PDB entry 8CLE | X-ray diffraction, 3.20 A resolution | chains C and D of the 6 polymer chains in the assembly

[Chain C]
Protein: Tubulin alpha-1B chain
From: Bos taurus
UniProtKB: P81947 (TBA1B_BOVIN); residue numbers follow UniProt; this construct covers 1-440
Sequence (440 residues; each row starts with the number of its first residue):
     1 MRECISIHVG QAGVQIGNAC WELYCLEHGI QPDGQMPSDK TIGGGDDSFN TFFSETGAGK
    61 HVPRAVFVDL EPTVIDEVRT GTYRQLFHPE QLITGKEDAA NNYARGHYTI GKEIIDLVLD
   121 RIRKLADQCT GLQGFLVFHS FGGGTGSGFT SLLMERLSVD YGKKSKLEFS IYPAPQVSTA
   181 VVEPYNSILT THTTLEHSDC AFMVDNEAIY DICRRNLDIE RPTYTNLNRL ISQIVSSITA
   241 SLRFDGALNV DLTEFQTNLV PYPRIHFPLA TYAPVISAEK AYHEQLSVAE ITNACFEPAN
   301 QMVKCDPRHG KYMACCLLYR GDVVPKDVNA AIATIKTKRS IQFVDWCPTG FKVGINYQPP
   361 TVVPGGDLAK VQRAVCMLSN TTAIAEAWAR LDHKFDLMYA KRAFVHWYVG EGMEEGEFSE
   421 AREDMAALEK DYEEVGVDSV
Metal / ion sites: Ca2+: Asp39, Thr41, Glu55
Ligand contacts:
  - GTP (guanosine-5'-triphosphate): Gly10, Gln11, Ala12, Gln15, Ile16, Asp69, Asp98, Ala99, Ala100, Asn101, Ser140, Gly142, Gly143, Gly144, Thr145, Gly146, Ile171, Pro173, Val177, Ser178, Thr179, Glu183, Asn206, Tyr224, Leu227, Asn228, Ile231
  - vinblastine (VLB; (2alpha,2'beta,3beta,4alpha,5beta)-vincaleukoblastine): Leu248, Pro325, Val328, Asn329, Ile332, Ala333, Phe351, Val353, Ile355

[Chain D]
Protein: Tubulin beta-2B chain
From: Bos taurus
UniProtKB: Q6B856 (TBB2B_BOVIN); the author numbering skips numbers that UniProt does not, so the offset changes along the chain: 1-42 = UniProt 1-42; 45-360 = UniProt 43-358; 369-441 = UniProt 359-431
Sequence (431 residues; numbered 1 to 441; 10 numbers in that range are skipped by the numbering (no residue carries them; nothing is unmodelled there); the number before each row is that of its first residue):
     1 MREIVHIQAG QCGNQIGAKF WEVISDEHGI DPTGSYHGDS DL
    45 QLERINVYYN EATGNKYVPR AILVDLEPGT MDSVRSGPFG QIFRPDNFVF GQSGAGNNWA
   105 KGHYTEGAEL VDSVLDVVRK ESESCDCLQG FQLTHSLGGG TGSGMGTLLI SKIREEYPDR
   165 IMNTFSVMPS PKVSDTVVEP YNATLSVHQL VENTDETYCI DNEALYDICF RTLKLTTPTY
   225 GDLNHLVSAT MSGVTTCLRF PGQLNADLRK LAVNMVPFPR LHFFMPGFAP LTSRGSQQYR
   285 ALTVPELTQQ MFDSKNMMAA CDPRHGRYLT VAAIFRGRMS MKEVDEQMLN VQNKNSSYFV
   345 EWIPNNVKTA VCDIPP
   369 RGLKMSATFI GNSTAIQELF KRISEQFTAM FRRKAFLHWY TGEGMDEMEF TEAESNMNDL
   429 VSEYQQYQDA TAD
Disordered / not traced: 277-283
Swiss-Prot annotation at these positions:
  - motif: Met1 to Ile4 (MREI motif)
  - binding site (GTP): Gln11, Glu71, Ser140, Gly144, Thr145, Gly146, Asn206, Asn228
  - binding site (Mg(2+)): Glu71
  - modified residue: Ser40 (Phosphoserine), Thr57 (Phosphothreonine), Lys60 (N6-acetyllysine), Ser174 (Phosphoserine), Thr287 (Phosphothreonine), Thr292 (Phosphothreonine), Arg320 (Omega-N-methylarginine)
  - cross-link (Glycyl lysine isopeptide (Lys-Gly)): Lys60 (interchain with G-Cter in ubiquitin), Lys326 (interchain with G-Cter in ubiquitin)
Ligand contacts: GDP (guanosine-5'-diphosphate): Gly10, Gln11, Cys12, Gln15, Ile16, Asp69, Asn101, Ser140, Gly142, Gly143, Gly144, Thr145, Gly146, Ser147, Val171, Pro173, Val177, Ser178, Glu183, Asn206, Tyr224, Leu227, Asn228, Val231

[Interface between chain C and chain D]
Contacting residue pairs (48; chain C residue first):
  Gln11(C) with Gln247(D), hydrogen bond
  Lys96(C) with Cys131(D)
  Glu97(C) with Cys131(D); Arg164(D), salt bridge; Arg253(D), salt bridge
  Asp98(C) with Lys254(D), salt bridge
  Ala100(C) with Arg253(D); Lys254(D); Val257(D)
  Asn101(C) with Lys254(D)
  Arg105(C) with Arg253(D)
  Pro175(C) with Asn349(D)
  Ser178(C) with Lys352(D), hydrogen bond
  Thr179(C) with Gln247(D); Leu248(D); Asn258(D), hydrogen bond (backbone-side chain)
  Ala180(C) with Asn258(D)
  Val181(C) with Asn258(D), hydrogen bond (backbone-side chain); Ile347(D), hydrophobic
  Val182(C) with Val257(D), hydrophobic
  Glu220(C) with Lys326(D), salt bridge
  Arg221(C) with Met325(D); Asp329(D), salt bridge
  Lys394(C) with Pro348(D); Asn349(D)
  Leu397(C) with Trp346(D); Ala440(D), hydrophobic
  Met398(C) with Trp346(D); Ile347(D), hydrophobic; Pro348(D)
  Lys401(C) with Phe262(D); Trp346(D); Thr439(D), hydrogen bond (side chain-backbone); Ala440(D)
  Arg402(C) with Phe262(D)
  Ala403(C) with Pro261(D); Phe262(D), hydrophobic
  Phe404(C) with Val257(D); Asn258(D); Val260(D); Pro261(D), hydrogen bond (backbone-backbone)
  His406(C) with Val260(D); Pro261(D), hydrogen bond (side chain-backbone); Phe262(D); Pro263(D)
  Trp407(C) with Ala256(D); Val257(D); Val260(D), hydrogen bond (side chain-backbone)
Also at the interface, not in a pair above, chain C (28 interface residues in all): Gln15, Tyr210, Tyr224, Glu411
Also at the interface, not in a pair above, chain D (30 interface residues in all): Arg2, Asp130, Asp251, Thr314, Glu345, Asn350, Ala438

[Summary]
28 residues of chain C and 30 residues of chain D are in contact; the contacts include 8 hydrogen bonds and 5
salt bridges. Among the polar pairs are Glu97(C)-Arg164(D), Glu97(C)-Arg253(D) and Asp98(C)-Lys254(D). Bound
to chain C: vinblastine and GTP. Chain D binds GDP.
Chain C is Tubulin alpha-1B chain and chain D is Tubulin beta-2B chain, both from Bos taurus; the structure,
Vinblastine bound to tubulin (T2R-TTL) complex, was determined by X-ray diffraction together with 8CL9, 8CLB,
8CLC, 8CLD, 8CLF, 8CLG and 8CLH from the same study.
